PDB entry 6T9K | electron microscopy, 3.30 A resolution | chains C and G of the 11 polymer chains in the assembly

[Chain C]
Molecule: Protein SPT3
Source organism: Saccharomyces cerevisiae (strain ATCC 204508 / S288c)
UniProt: P06844 (SPT3_YEAST); residue numbers follow UniProt; this construct covers 1-337
Sequence (337 residues; row label = number of the first residue in the row):
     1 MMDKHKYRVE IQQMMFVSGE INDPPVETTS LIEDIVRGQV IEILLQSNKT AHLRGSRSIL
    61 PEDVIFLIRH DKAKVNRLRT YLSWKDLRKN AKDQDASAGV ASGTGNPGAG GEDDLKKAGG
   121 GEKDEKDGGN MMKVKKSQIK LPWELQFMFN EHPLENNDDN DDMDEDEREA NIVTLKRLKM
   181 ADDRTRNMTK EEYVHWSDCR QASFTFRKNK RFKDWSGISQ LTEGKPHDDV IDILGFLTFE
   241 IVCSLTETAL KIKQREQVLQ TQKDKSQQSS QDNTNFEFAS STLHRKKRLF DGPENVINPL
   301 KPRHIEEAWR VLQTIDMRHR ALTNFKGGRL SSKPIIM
Unresolved in the structure: 1-2, 87-139, 155-190, 266-297
UniProt features mapped onto this chain:
  - modified residue: Ser-270 (Phosphoserine)
  - natural variant: Asn-76 (N76K: In strain: CLIB 556 and CLIB 630), Asp-93 (D93N: In strain: CLIB 556 and CLIB 630), Gly-120 (G120S: In strain: CLIB 413 haplotype Ha2), Val-134 (V134I: In strain: R13 haplotype Ha2), Arg-318 (R318K: In strain: YIIc12 haplotype Ha2 and YIIc17)

[Chain G]
Molecule: Transcription initiation factor TFIID subunit 10
Source organism: Saccharomyces cerevisiae (strain ATCC 204508 / S288c)
UniProt: Q12030 (TAF10_YEAST); residues 1-206 here = UniProt positions 1-206
Sequence (206 residues; each row starts with the number of its first residue):
     1 MDFEEDYDAE FDDNQEGQLE TPFPSVAGAD DGDNDNDDSV AENMKKKQKR EAVVDDGSEN
    61 AFGIPEFTRK DKTLEEILEM MDSTPPIIPD AVIDYYLTKN GFNVADVRVK RLLALATQKF
   121 VSDIAKDAYE YSRIRSSVAV SNANNSQARA RQLLQGQQQP GVQQISQQQH QQNEKTTASK
   181 VVLTVNDLSS AVAEYGLNIG RPDFYR
Unresolved in the structure: 1-66

[Chain C / chain G interface]
Pairs across the interface (41; chain C residue first):
  Thr-50(C) with Ile-134(G)
  Leu-53(C) with Arg-135(G)
  Arg-54(C) with Ile-134(G), hydrogen bond (side chain-backbone); Val-140(G)
  Phe-66(C) with Tyr-131(G), hydrophobic; Ile-134(G), hydrophobic
  Arg-69(C) with Asp-127(G); Glu-130(G); Tyr-131(G); Glu-194(G), salt bridge
  His-70(C) with Asp-127(G); Glu-194(G), salt bridge
  Pro-142(C) with Arg-133(G); Val-140(G), hydrophobic; Ala-143(G), hydrophobic
  Trp-143(C) with Tyr-129(G); Glu-130(G); Ile-134(G), hydrophobic
  Glu-144(C) with Tyr-129(G), hydrogen bond (backbone-side chain)
  Phe-147(C) with Arg-133(G), hydrogen bond (backbone-side chain); Ala-143(G), hydrophobic; Ser-146(G)
  Met-148(C) with Tyr-129(G); Arg-133(G), hydrogen bond (backbone-side chain); Val-181(G), hydrophobic
  Phe-149(C) with Asn-142(G)
  Asn-150(C) with Asn-142(G); Thr-176(G)
  His-152(C) with Asn-142(G); Ser-146(G); Ala-150(G)
  Leu-154(C) with Gln-147(G), hydrogen bond (backbone-side chain)
  Arg-318(C) with Phe-120(G); Tyr-195(G)
  His-319(C) with Glu-194(G), salt bridge; Tyr-195(G)
  Ala-321(C) with Phe-120(G), hydrophobic
  Leu-322(C) with Phe-120(G), hydrophobic; Ile-124(G), hydrophobic; Leu-197(G), hydrophobic
  Lys-326(C) with Leu-197(G)
Other interface residues (no listed pair), chain C (26 interface residues in all): Glu-62, Lys-140, Leu-141, Pro-153, Arg-320, Leu-330
Other interface residues (no listed pair), chain G (25 interface residues in all): Ser-137, Asn-144, Arg-149, Leu-154, Gly-196

[In short]
26 residues of chain C face 25 of chain G across their interface; the contacts include 5 hydrogen bonds and 3
salt bridges. Polar pairs include Arg-69(C)/Glu-194(G), His-70(C)/Glu-194(G) and His-319(C)/Glu-194(G).
Chain C is Protein SPT3 and chain G is Transcription initiation factor TFIID subunit 10, both from
Saccharomyces cerevisiae (strain ATCC 204508 / S288c); the structure, SAGA Core module, was determined by
electron microscopy (same publication as 6T9I and 6T9J).
